9FEE - chains A and D of the 4 polymer chains in the assembly; structure by electron microscopy, 3.03 A resolution.

# Chain A (and D)
Name: malate dehydrogenase
Source organism: Trypanosoma cruzi strain CL Brener
Notes: EC 1.1.1.37; chain D of this document is another copy of the same molecule, construct and numbering; everything in this record applies to it too
Reference sequence: Q4DRD8 (Q4DRD8_TRYCC); numbering as in UniProt (aligned over 1-323)
Sequence (331 residues; each row starts with the number of its first residue; numbers below 1 keep their minus sign (Met-7 is residue -7)):
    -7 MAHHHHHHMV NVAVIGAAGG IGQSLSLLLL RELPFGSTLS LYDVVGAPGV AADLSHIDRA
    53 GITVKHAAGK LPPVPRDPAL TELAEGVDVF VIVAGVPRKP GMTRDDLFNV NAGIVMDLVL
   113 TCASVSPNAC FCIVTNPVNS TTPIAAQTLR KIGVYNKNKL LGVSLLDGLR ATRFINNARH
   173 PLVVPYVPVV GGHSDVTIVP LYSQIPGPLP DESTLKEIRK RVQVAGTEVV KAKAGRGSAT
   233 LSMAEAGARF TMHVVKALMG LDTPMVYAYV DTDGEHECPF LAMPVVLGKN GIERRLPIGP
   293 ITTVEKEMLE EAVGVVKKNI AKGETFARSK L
Disordered / not traced: -7 to 0, 89-96, 320-323 (chain D: -7 to 0, 89-98, 321-323)
Differences from the reference sequence: initiating methionine (-7); expression tag (-6 to 0)

# How chain A and chain D interact
Contacting residue pairs - 54 pairs, chain A then chain D:
  Gln15(A) with Leu233(D)
  Leu19(A) with Leu233(D), hydrophobic; Glu237(D)
  Leu20(A) with Leu20(D), hydrophobic; Arg23(D)
  Arg23(A) with Glu24(D), salt bridge; Glu237(D), salt bridge
  Glu24(A) with Arg23(D), salt bridge
  Ala44(A) with Val221(D)
  Asp45(A) with Ala231(D); Thr232(D); Leu233(D), hydrogen bond (side chain-backbone); Ser234(D), hydrogen bond
  Ser47(A) with Arg165(D), hydrogen bond (backbone-side chain)
  His48(A) with Leu161(D); Arg162(D), hydrogen bond; Glu220(D), salt bridge; Val221(D)
  Ile49(A) with Arg165(D), hydrogen bond (backbone-side chain); Glu237(D)
  Asp50(A) with Leu161(D); Thr164(D); Arg165(D), hydrogen bond (backbone-side chain); Arg241(D), salt bridge
  Arg51(A) with Arg165(D)
  Ile54(A) with Arg165(D), hydrogen bond (backbone-side chain)
  Leu161(A) with His48(D); Asp50(D)
  Arg162(A) with His48(D)
  Arg165(A) with Ser47(D), hydrogen bond (side chain-backbone); His48(D); Ile49(D), hydrogen bond (side chain-backbone); Asp50(D), hydrogen bond (side chain-backbone); Ile54(D), hydrogen bond (side chain-backbone)
  Val175(A) with Ala52(D), hydrophobic
  Ala217(A) with His48(D)
  Glu220(A) with His48(D), salt bridge
  Val221(A) with Ala44(D); Asp45(D); His48(D)
  Ala224(A) with Pro40(D); Gly41(D)
  Lys225(A) with Gly41(D); Asp45(D), salt bridge
  Arg228(A) with Gly38(D)
  Ala231(A) with Asp45(D)
  Thr232(A) with Asp45(D), hydrogen bond (backbone-side chain)
  Leu233(A) with Gln15(D); Asp45(D); Leu46(D), hydrophobic
  Ser234(A) with Asp45(D), hydrogen bond (side chain-backbone); His48(D); Ile49(D)
  Glu237(A) with Arg23(D), salt bridge
Interface residues without a listed pair, chain A (38 interface residues in all): Ser16, Pro40, Gly41, Val42, Leu46, Ala52, Phe166, Asn168, Ser230, Arg241
Interface residues without a listed pair, chain D (39 interface residues in all): Ser16, Leu19, Val37, Arg51, Gly160, Phe166, Val175, Ala217, Ala224, Lys225, Ser230

# In short
Chain A and chain D form an interface of 38 and 39 residues respectively; the contacts include 13 hydrogen
bonds and 8 salt bridges. Polar contacts include Arg23(A)-Glu24(D), Arg23(A)-Glu237(D) and His48(A)-Glu220(D).
Chain A and chain D are both malate dehydrogenase (Trypanosoma cruzi strain CL Brener); the structure, Cryo-EM
structure of Trypanosoma cruzi glycosomal malate dehydrogenase, was determined by electron microscopy,
deposited together with 9FEF.
